Entry 6MKN (X-ray diffraction, 3.46 A resolution); this record covers chains A and I of the 23 polymer chains in the assembly.

[Chain A]
Molecule: 16S rRNA
Organism: Thermus thermophilus HB8
Sequence (1507 nucleotides; each row starts with the number of its first residue; note: 46 numbers in that range are skipped by the numbering (no residue carries them; nothing is unmodelled there); a row labelled like 190A-190L holds insertion residues (190A, then the next letters in order)):
     5 UGGAGAGUUU GAUCCUGGCU CAGGGUGAAC GCUGGCGGCG UGCCUAAGAC AUGCAAGUCG
    65 UGCGGG
    73 CCGCGGGGUU UU
    88 ACUCCG
    95 UGGUC
   101 AGCGGCGGAC GGGUGAGUAA CGCGUGGGU
  129A G
   130 ACCUACCCGG AAGAGGGGGA CAACCCGGGG AAACUCGGGC UAAUCCCCCA UGUGGACCCG
   190 C
190A-190L CCCUUGGGGUGU
   191 GUCCAAAGGG CUUU
   216 GCCCGCUUCC GGAUGGGCCC GCGUCCCAUC AGCUAGUUGG UGGGGUAAUG GCCCACCAAG
   276 GCGACGACGG GUAGCCGGUC UGAGAGGAUG GCCGGCCACA GGGGCACUGA GACACGGGCC
   336 CCACUCCUAC GGGAGGCAGC AGUUAGGAAU CUUCCGCAAU GGGCGCAAGC CUGACGGAGC
   396 GACGCCGCUU GGAGGAAGAA GCCCUUCGGG GUGUAAACUC CUGAA
   442 CCCGGGACGA AACCCCCGAC GA
   474 GGGGACUGAC GGUACCGGG
   494 GUAAUAGCGC CGGCCAACUC CGUGCCAGCA GCCGCGGUAA UACGGAGGGC GCGAGCGUUA
   554 CCCGGAUUCA CUGGGCGUAA AGGGCGUGUA GGCGGCCUGG GGCGUCCCAU GUGAAAGACC
   614 ACGGCUCAAC CGUGGGGGAG CGUGGGAUAC GCUCAGGCUA GACGGUGGGA GAGGGUGGUG
   674 GAAUUCCCGG AGUAGCGGUG AAAUGCGCAG AUACCGGGAG GAACGCCGAU GGCGAAGGCA
   734 GCCACCUGGU CCACCCGUGA CGCUGAGGCG CGAAAGCGUG GGGAGCAAAC CGGAUUAGAU
   794 ACCCGGGUAG UCCACGCCCU AAACGAUGCG CGCUAGGUCU CUGGGUCU
   848 CCUGGGGGCC GAAGCUAACG CGUUAAGCGC GCCGCCUGGG GAGUACGGCC GCAAGGCUGA
   908 AACUCAAAGG AAUUGACGGG GGCCCGCACA AGCGGUGGAG CAUGUGGUUU AAUUCGAAGC
   968 AACGCGAAGA ACCUUACCAG GCCUUGACAU GCUAGGAACC CGGGUGAAAG CCUGGGGUGC
  1028 CCCGGGGAGC CCUAGCACAG GUGCUGCAUG GCCGUCGUCA GCUCGUGCCG UGAGGUGUUG
  1088 GGUUAAGUCC CGCAACGAGC GCAACCCCCG CCGUUAGUUG CCAGCGGUUC GGCCGGGCAC
  1148 UCUAACGGGA CUGCCCGCGA AA
  1171 GCGGGAGGAA GGAGGGGACG ACGUCUGGUC AGCAUGGCCC UUACGGCCUG GGCGACACAC
  1231 GUGCUACAAU GCCCACUACA AAGCGAUGCC ACCCGGCAAC GGGGAGCUAA UCGCAAAAAG
  1291 GUGGGCCCAG UUCGGAUUGG GGUCUGCAAC CCGACCCCAU GAAGCCGGAA UCGCUAGUAA
  1351 UCGCGGAUCA GCAUGCCGCG GUGAAUACGU UCCCGGGCCU UGUACACACC GCCCGUCACG
  1411 CCAUGGGAGC GGGCUCUACC CGAAGUCGCC GGG
  1446 AGCCUACGGG
  1459 CAGGCGCCGA GGGUAGGGCC CGUGACUGGG GCGAAGUCGU AACAAGGUAG CUGUACCGGA
  1519 AGGUGCGGCU GGAUCA
  1539 CUUUCU
Sequence notes: insertion (1540-1544)
Ion coordination: Mg2+ site 1 near U14 (its only coordinating residue here); Mg2+ site 2 near G21 (its only coordinating residue here); Mg2+ site 3: C48, U49; Mg2+ site 4 near A53 (its only coordinating residue here); Mg2+ site 5: G70, U98; Mg2+ site 6 near G105 (its only coordinating residue here); Mg2+ site 7 near A109 (its only coordinating residue here); Mg2+ site 8: A116, G117, G289; Mg2+ site 9: G124, U125, G236; Mg2+ site 10: C174, C175; Mg2+ site 11 near A195 (its only coordinating residue here); Mg2+ site 12 near C352 (its only coordinating residue here); 34 more Mg2+ sites not listed
Small-molecule neighbours: paromomycin (PAR): G1405, U1406, C1407, A1408, C1409, C1490, G1491, A1492, A1493, G1494, U1495, C1496

[Chain I]
Molecule: 30S ribosomal protein S9
Organism: Thermus thermophilus HB8
Reference sequence: P80374 (RS9_THET8); residues 1-128 here = UniProt positions 1-128
Amino-acid sequence (128 residues; numbered 1 to 128; the number before each row is that of its first residue):
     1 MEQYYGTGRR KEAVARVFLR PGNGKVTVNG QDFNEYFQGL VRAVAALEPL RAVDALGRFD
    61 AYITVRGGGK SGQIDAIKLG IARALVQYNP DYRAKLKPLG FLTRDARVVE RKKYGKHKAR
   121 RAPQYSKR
Not modelled in the structure: 1
Sequence notes: conflict Arg-58 (His in P80374)

[Chain A / chain I interface]
Contacting residue pairs (119):
  G941(A) with Arg-121(I), base contact
  G942(A) with Gln-124(I), hydrogen bond to the base
  U943(A) with Gln-124(I), sugar contact
  G966(A) with Lys-127(I), hydrogen bond to the sugar
  C967(A) with Arg-128(I), hydrogen bond to the phosphate
  A968(A) with Arg-128(I), salt bridge to the phosphate
  C970(A) with Ser-126(I), hydrogen bond to the base
  C1116(A) with Val-108(I), sugar contact
  G1117(A) with Arg-104(I), hydrogen bond to the phosphate; Ala-106(I), sugar contact
  C1118(A) with Arg-9(I), salt bridge to the phosphate; Arg-83(I), hydrogen bond to the phosphate; Arg-104(I), salt bridge to the phosphate
  C1119(A) with Arg-9(I), salt bridge to the phosphate; Arg-83(I), salt bridge to the phosphate
  G1127(A) with Arg-66(I), salt bridge to the phosphate
  C1128(A) with Arg-16(I), sugar contact; Tyr-62(I), phosphate contact
  C1129(A) with Tyr-62(I), hydrogen bond to the phosphate
  A1130(A) with Phe-18(I), sugar contact; Arg-20(I), salt bridge to the phosphate
  G1131(A) with Glu-2(I), phosphate contact; Gln-3(I), hydrogen bond to the phosphate; Arg-20(I), salt bridge to the phosphate
  A1146(A) with Arg-16(I), base contact
  C1147(A) with Tyr-5(I), hydrogen bond to the sugar; Arg-16(I), hydrogen bond to the base
  U1148(A) with Tyr-5(I), sugar contact; Thr-7(I), hydrogen bond to the phosphate; Val-14(I), phosphate contact; Arg-16(I), sugar contact
  C1149(A) with Arg-9(I), salt bridge to the phosphate; Val-14(I), phosphate contact
  G1177(A) with Lys-97(I), salt bridge to the phosphate
  G1178(A) with Arg-93(I), salt bridge to the phosphate; Lys-97(I), hydrogen bond to the base
  A1179(A) with Arg-93(I), salt bridge to the phosphate; Leu-102(I), sugar contact; Thr-103(I), phosphate contact; Arg-104(I), sugar contact
  A1180(A) with Thr-103(I), hydrogen bond to the phosphate
  G1186(A) with Glu-110(I), phosphate contact; Arg-111(I), sugar contact; Lys-113(I), hydrogen bond to the sugar
  G1187(A) with Arg-111(I), hydrogen bond to the sugar; Lys-113(I), hydrogen bond to the phosphate
  A1188(A) with Tyr-114(I), hydrogen bond to the phosphate
  G1231(A) with Ser-126(I), sugar contact
  U1232(A) with Gln-124(I), phosphate contact; Tyr-125(I), phosphate contact; Ser-126(I), phosphate contact
  G1233(A) with His-117(I), salt bridge to the phosphate; Pro-123(I), phosphate contact; Gln-124(I), hydrogen bond to the phosphate
  A1248(A) with Tyr-36(I), sugar contact; Lys-70(I), hydrogen bond to the sugar
  C1249(A) with Tyr-36(I), sugar contact; Gly-68(I), hydrogen bond to the sugar; Gly-69(I), base contact; Lys-70(I), sugar contact; Gln-73(I), hydrogen bond to the sugar
  A1250(A) with Arg-66(I), phosphate contact; Gly-67(I), hydrogen bond to the phosphate; Gly-68(I), hydrogen bond to the phosphate
  A1251(A) with Glu-12(I), sugar contact; Gly-67(I), phosphate contact
  G1291(A) with Gln-38(I), hydrogen bond to the sugar
  U1292(A) with Gln-38(I), sugar contact
  C1342(A) with Gln-124(I), sugar contact; Tyr-125(I), phosphate contact
  G1343(A) with Arg-121(I), sugar contact; Ala-122(I), hydrogen bond to the sugar; Tyr-125(I), phosphate contact
  C1344(A) with Arg-120(I), sugar contact; Ala-122(I), phosphate contact
  U1345(A) with Arg-120(I), salt bridge to the phosphate
  A1346(A) with Arg-120(I), salt bridge to the phosphate
  G1347(A) with Arg-10(I), hydrogen bond to the base; Lys-11(I), base contact; Arg-107(I), salt bridge to the phosphate; Val-108(I), sugar contact; Val-109(I), phosphate contact; Glu-110(I), hydrogen bond to the phosphate
  U1348(A) with Val-109(I), phosphate contact; Glu-110(I), hydrogen bond to the phosphate; Arg-120(I), phosphate contact
  A1349(A) with Lys-118(I), salt bridge to the phosphate; Arg-120(I), hydrogen bond to the phosphate; Arg-121(I), hydrogen bond to the phosphate
  A1350(A) with Lys-118(I), salt bridge to the phosphate; Arg-121(I), salt bridge to the phosphate
  U1351(A) with Lys-118(I), base contact
  C1366(A) with His-117(I), salt bridge to the phosphate
  C1367(A) with Lys-112(I), salt bridge to the phosphate; Tyr-114(I), phosphate contact; Gly-115(I), hydrogen bond to the phosphate; Lys-116(I), phosphate contact
  G1368(A) with Arg-111(I), salt bridge to the phosphate; Lys-112(I), salt bridge to the phosphate; Lys-113(I), phosphate contact; Tyr-114(I), hydrogen bond to the phosphate
  C1369(A) with Arg-111(I), phosphate contact; Lys-112(I), hydrogen bond to the phosphate
  G1370(A) with Glu-12(I), phosphate contact; Val-109(I), base contact
  G1371(A) with Lys-11(I), salt bridge to the phosphate; Glu-12(I), phosphate contact; Gly-68(I), phosphate contact; Gly-69(I), phosphate contact; Val-109(I), phosphate contact
  U1372(A) with Lys-11(I), salt bridge to the phosphate; Gly-69(I), phosphate contact; Lys-70(I), phosphate contact; Ser-71(I), hydrogen bond to the phosphate; Gly-72(I), hydrogen bond to the phosphate
  G1373(A) with Lys-11(I), hydrogen bond to the base; Arg-42(I), phosphate contact; Ser-71(I), hydrogen bond to the phosphate; Val-109(I), base contact
Also at the interface, not in a pair above, chain A (55 interface residues in all): G1290
Also at the interface, not in a pair above, chain I (54 interface residues in all): Gly-39, Leu-40

[Summary]
Chain A and chain I form an interface of 55 and 54 residues respectively; the contacts include 37 hydrogen
bonds and 25 salt bridges. Among the polar pairs are G942(A)/Gln-124(I), C970(A)/Ser-126(I) and
C1147(A)/Arg-16(I). Chain A binds paromomycin. C48(A) and U49(A) coordinate Mg2+ site 3.
Here chain A is 16S rRNA and chain I is 30S ribosomal protein S9, both from Thermus thermophilus HB8. Entry
6MKN (Structure of the Thermus thermophilus 30S ribosomal subunit complexed with an inosine (I34) modified
anticodon stem ...) was determined by X-ray diffraction, deposited together with 6DTI, 6MPF and 6MPI.
